Entry 1E35 (X-ray diffraction, 1.90 A resolution); this record covers chain B.

[Chain B]
Protein: Elastase
From: Sus scrofa
Notes: EC 3.4.21.36
UniProt: P00772 (EL1_PIG); the construct lacks a stretch of the UniProt sequence and is renumbered around it, so the offset changes along the chain: 16-36 = UniProt 27-47; 37-65 = UniProt 51-79; 66-99 = UniProt 81-114; 100-145 = UniProt 117-162; 5 more segments
Chain sequence (240 residues; numbered 16 to 245 plus 11 insertion-coded residues; 1 number in that range is skipped by the numbering (no residue carries it; nothing is unmodelled there); the number before each row is that of its first residue; a row labelled like 36A-36C holds insertion residues (36A, then the next letters in order)):
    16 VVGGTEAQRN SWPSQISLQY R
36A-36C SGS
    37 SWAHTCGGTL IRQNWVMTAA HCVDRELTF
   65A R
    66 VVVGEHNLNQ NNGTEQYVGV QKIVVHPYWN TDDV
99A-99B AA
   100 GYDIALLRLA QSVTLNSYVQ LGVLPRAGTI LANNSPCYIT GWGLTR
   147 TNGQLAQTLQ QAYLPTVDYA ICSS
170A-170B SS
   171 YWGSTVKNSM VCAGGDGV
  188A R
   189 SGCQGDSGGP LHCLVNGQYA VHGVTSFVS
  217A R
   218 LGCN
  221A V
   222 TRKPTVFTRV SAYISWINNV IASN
Sequence notes: conflict Asn77 (Asp92 in P00772)
Cystine bridges: Cys42-Cys58, Cys136-Cys201, Cys168-Cys182, Cys191-Cys220
Glycans and other covalent adducts: compound TPX linked to Ser195
Bound ions: Ca2+: Glu70, Asn72, Gln75, Asn77, Glu80
Residues lining bound ligands: TPX ((2S,3S)-3-formyl-2-({[(4-methylphenyl)sulfonyl]amino}methyl)pentanoic acid): Thr41, Cys42, His57, Gly190, Cys191, Gln192, Gly193, Asp194, Thr213, Ser214, Phe215, Val216

[Summary]
Covalently linked compound TPX: at Ser195. The Ca2+ site is built by Glu70, Asn72, Gln75, Asn77 and Glu80.
Chain B is Elastase (Sus scrofa); the structure, Porcine pancreatic elastase complexed with (3S,
4S)N-para-toluenesulphonyl -3-ethyl-4-(carboxylic acid)pyrrolidin-2-one soaked in ph 9 buffer for two ..., was
determined by X-ray diffraction together with 1E34, 1E36, 1E37 and 1E38 from the same study.
